PDB entry 7EAS | X-ray diffraction, 1.97 A resolution | chain A

# Chain A
Protein: [Pyruvate dehydrogenase (acetyl-transferring)] kinase isozyme 2, mitochondrial
Source organism: Homo sapiens
Notes: EC 2.7.11.2
UniProtKB: Q15119 (PDK2_HUMAN); residue numbers follow UniProt; this construct covers 16-407
Amino-acid sequence (394 residues; numbered 14 to 407; the number before each row is that of its first residue):
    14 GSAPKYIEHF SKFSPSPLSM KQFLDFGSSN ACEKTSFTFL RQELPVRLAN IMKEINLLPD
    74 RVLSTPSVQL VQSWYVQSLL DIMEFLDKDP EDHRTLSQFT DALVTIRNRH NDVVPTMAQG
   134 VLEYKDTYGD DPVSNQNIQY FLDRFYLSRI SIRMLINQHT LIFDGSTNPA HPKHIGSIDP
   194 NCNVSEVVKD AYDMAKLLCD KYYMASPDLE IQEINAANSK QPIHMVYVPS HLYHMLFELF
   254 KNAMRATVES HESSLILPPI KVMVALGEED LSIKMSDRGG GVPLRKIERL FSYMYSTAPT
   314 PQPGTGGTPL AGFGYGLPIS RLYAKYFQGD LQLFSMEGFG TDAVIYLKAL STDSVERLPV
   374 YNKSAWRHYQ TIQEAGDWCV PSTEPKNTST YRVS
Unresolved in the structure: 179-184, 313-326, 375-407
Differences from the reference sequence: expression tag (14-15)
Ligand contacts: 42A (1H-pyrrolo[2,3-b]pyridine-3-carbonitrile): Leu-252, Asn-255, Ala-256, Ala-259, Asp-290, Val-295, Leu-303, Leu-330, Leu-346, Thr-354
Swiss-Prot annotation at these positions:
  - binding site (ATP): Glu-251 to Arg-258, Asp-290, Ser-309, Thr-310, Gly-325 to Leu-330
  - modified residue: Tyr-215 (Phosphotyrosine), Tyr-216 (Phosphotyrosine), Lys-376 (N6-succinyllysine)
  - natural variant: Gly-342 (G342R: In a glioblastoma multiforme sample)

# Overview
Ligands of chain A: compound 42A. Curated annotation (UniProt) lists 17 ATP-binding residues.
Chain A is [Pyruvate dehydrogenase (acetyl-transferring)] kinase isozyme 2, mitochondrial (Homo sapiens); the
structure, Crystal structure of human pyruvate dehydrogenase kinase 2 in complex with compound 2, was
determined by X-ray diffraction, deposited together with 7EA0, 7EAT, 7EBB, 7EBG and 7EBH.
